Entry 4YHP (X-ray diffraction, 2.53 A resolution); this record covers chains A and F of the 10 polymer chains in the assembly.

# Chain A
Molecule: Fab Heavy Chain
From: Homo sapiens
Notes: antibody fragment or engineered binder
Sequence (229 residues; row label = number of the first residue in the row):
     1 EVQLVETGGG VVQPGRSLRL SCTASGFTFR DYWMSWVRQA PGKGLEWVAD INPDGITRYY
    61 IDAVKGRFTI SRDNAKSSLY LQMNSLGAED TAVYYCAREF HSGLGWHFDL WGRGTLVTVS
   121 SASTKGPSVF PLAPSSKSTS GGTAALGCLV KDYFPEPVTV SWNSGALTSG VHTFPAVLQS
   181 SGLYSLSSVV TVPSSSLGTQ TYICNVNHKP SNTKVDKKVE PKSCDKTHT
Disordered / not traced: 139-141, 223-229
Disulfides: Cys22-Cys96, Cys148-Cys204

# Chain F
Molecule: Fab Light Chain
From: Homo sapiens
Notes: antibody fragment or engineered binder
Sequence (215 residues; row label = number of the first residue in the row):
     1 SYVLTQPPSV SVAPGQTARI TCGGTNIGDI SVHWYQQRPG QAPLVVVYDD SDRPSGIPER
    61 FSGSNSGNTA TLTISRVEAG DEADYYCQVW DDSINAYVFG TGTKVTVLRT VAAPSVFIFP
   121 PSDSQLKSGT ASVVCLLNNF YPREAKVQWK VDNALQSGNS QESVTEQDSK DSTYSLSSTL
   181 TLSKADYEKH KVYACEVTHQ GLSSPVTKSF NRGEC
Disordered / not traced: 1-2, 214-215
Disulfides: Cys22-Cys87, Cys135-Cys195

# Chain A / chain F interface
Pairs across the interface (8; chain A residue first):
  Gly142(A) with Ser115(F)
  Ser195(A) with Arg109(F), hydrogen bond (backbone-side chain); Asn139(F), hydrogen bond; Asp171(F), hydrogen bond; Thr173(F)
  Thr199(A) with Arg109(F); Lys170(F); Asp171(F)
Also at the interface, not in a pair above, chain A (4 interface residues in all): Ser196

# Summary
The interface between chain A and chain F involves 4 residues on one side and 6 on the other, with 3 hydrogen
bonds. Polar pairs include Ser195(A)-Arg109(F), Ser195(A)-Asn139(F) and Ser195(A)-Asp171(F).
Here chain A is Fab Heavy Chain and chain F is Fab Light Chain, both from Homo sapiens. Entry 4YHP (Crystal
structure of 309M3-B Fab in complex with H3K9me3 peptide) was determined by X-ray diffraction (same
publication as 4YHY and 4YHZ).
